Entry 5D2L (X-ray diffraction, 3.51 A resolution); this record covers chains A and I of the 5 polymer chains in the assembly.

== Chain A ==
Protein: HLA class I histocompatibility antigen, A-2 alpha chain
Organism: Homo sapiens
Reference sequence: P01892 (1A02_HUMAN); residues 1-275 here correspond to UniProt positions 25-299 (UniProt number = residue number + 24)
Amino-acid sequence (276 residues; each row starts with the number of its first residue; numbering starts at 0):
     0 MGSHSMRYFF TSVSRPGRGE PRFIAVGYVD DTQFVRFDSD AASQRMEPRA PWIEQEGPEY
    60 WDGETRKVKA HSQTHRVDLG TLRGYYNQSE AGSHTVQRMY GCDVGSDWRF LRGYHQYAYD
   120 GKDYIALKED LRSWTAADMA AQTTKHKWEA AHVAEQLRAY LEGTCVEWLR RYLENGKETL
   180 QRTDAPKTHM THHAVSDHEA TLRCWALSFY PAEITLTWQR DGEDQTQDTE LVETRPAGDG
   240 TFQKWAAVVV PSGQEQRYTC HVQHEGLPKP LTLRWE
Not modelled in the structure: 0-1
Construct notes: initiating methionine (0)
Disulfide bonds: C101-C164, C203-C259

== Chain I ==
Protein: C7 TCR alpha chain
Organism: Homo sapiens
Amino-acid sequence (205 residues; numbered 0 to 204; the number before each row is that of its first residue; numbering starts at 0):
     0 MILNVEQSPQ SLHVQEGDST NFTCSFPSSN FYALHWYRWE TAKSPEALFV MTLNGDEKKK
    60 GRISATLNTK EGYSYLYIKG SQPEDSATYL CAFITGNQFY FGTGTSLTVI PNIQNPDPAV
   120 YQLRDSKSSD KSVCLFTDFD SQTNVSQSKD SDVYITDKCV LDMRSMDFKS NSAVAWSNKS
   180 DFACANAFNN SIIPEDTFFP SPESS
Not modelled in the structure: 0, 126-128, 148-149, 162-165, 189-191, 198-204
Disulfide bonds: C23-C90, C133-C183

== Chain A / chain I interface ==
Pairs across the interface (9; chain A residue first):
  E63(A) - N29(I)
  K66(A) - N29(I)
  A69(A) - G95(I)
  A69(A) - N96(I)  hydrogen bond (backbone-side chain)
  Q72(A) - N96(I)  hydrogen bond
  T73(A) - N96(I)
  E154(A) - L52(I)
  Q155(A) - Y31(I)
  Q155(A) - T51(I)
Also at the interface, not in a pair above, chain A (11 interface residues in all): E58, G62, R65, H70
Also at the interface, not in a pair above, chain I (9 interface residues in all): I1, S28, Y99
From the paper, about this interface:
  - residue pairs: E63(A)-N29(I)

== In short ==
Chain A and chain I form an interface of 11 and 9 residues respectively, with 2 hydrogen bonds. Polar pairs
include A69(A)-N96(I) and Q72(A)-N96(I). The paper describes a contact between E63(A) and N29(I).
Here chain A is HLA class I histocompatibility antigen, A-2 alpha chain and chain I is C7 TCR alpha chain,
both from Homo sapiens. Entry 5D2L (Crystal structure of TCR C7 in complex with HCMV NLV epitope presented by
HLA-A2) was determined by X-ray diffraction together with 5D2N from the same study.
